Entry 7RMG (electron microscopy, 3.00 A resolution); this record covers chains A and N of the 6 polymer chains in the assembly.

# Chain A
Molecule: Guanine nucleotide-binding protein G(s) subunit alpha isoforms short, with certain residues mutated to match Guanine nucleotide-binding protein G(q) subunit
Organism: Homo sapiens
UniProt: P63092 (GNAS2_HUMAN); the construct has insertions or renumbered stretches relative to UniProt, so the offset changes along the chain: 26-56 = UniProt 26-56; 188-195 = UniProt 57-64; 204-253 = UniProt 204-253; 264-394 = UniProt 264-394
Amino-acid sequence (229 residues; each row starts with the number of its first residue; note: 141 numbers in that range are skipped by the numbering (no residue carries them; nothing is unmodelled there)):
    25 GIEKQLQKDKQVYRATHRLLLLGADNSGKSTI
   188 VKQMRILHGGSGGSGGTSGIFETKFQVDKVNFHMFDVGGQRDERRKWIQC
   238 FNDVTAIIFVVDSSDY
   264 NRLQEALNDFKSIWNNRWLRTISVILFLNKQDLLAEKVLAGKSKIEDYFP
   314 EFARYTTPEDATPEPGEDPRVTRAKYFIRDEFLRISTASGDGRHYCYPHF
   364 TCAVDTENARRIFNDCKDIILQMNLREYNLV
Disordered / not traced: 188-206, 304-310, 322-331
Differences from the reference sequence: expression tag (25); engineered mutation D49 (Gly in P63092), N50 (Glu in P63092), D249 (Ala in P63092), D252 (Ser in P63092), D272 (Leu in P63092), A372 (Ile in P63092), I375 (Val in P63092), K380 (Arg in P63092), L384 (Gln in P63092), Q385 (Arg in P63092), N387 (His in P63092), E390 (Gln in P63092), N392 (Glu in P63092), V394 (Leu in P63092); linker (196-203)

# Chain N
Molecule: Nanobody 35
Organism: Lama glama
Notes: antibody fragment or engineered binder
Amino-acid sequence (142 residues; row label = number of the first residue in the row):
     1 QVQLQESGGGLVQPGGSLRLSCAASGFTFSNYKMNWVRQAPGKGLEWVSD
    51 ISQSGASISYTGSVKGRFTISRDNAKNTLYLQMNSLKPEDTAVYYCARCP
   101 APFTRDCFDVTSTTYAYRGQGTQVTVSSGSEDQVDPRLIDGK
Disordered / not traced: 9-17, 105-106, 127-142
Disulfide bonds: C22-C96, C99-C107

# Chain A / chain N interface
Contacting residue pairs - 25 pairs, chain A then chain N:
  D229(A) - D109(N)
  D229(A) - S112(N)
  D229(A) - T113(N)  hydrogen bond
  E230(A) - D109(N)
  E230(A) - S112(N)
  E230(A) - T114(N)
  E230(A) - Y115(N)
  R231(A) - F108(N)
  R231(A) - D109(N)  hydrogen bond (backbone-side chain)
  R232(A) - P100(N)
  R232(A) - F108(N)
  R232(A) - D109(N)  salt bridge
  R232(A) - Y115(N)
  I235(A) - F108(N)  hydrophobic
  Q267(A) - T61(N)
  Q267(A) - G62(N)
  N271(A) - W47(N)
  K274(A) - D50(N)  salt bridge
  S275(A) - C107(N)  hydrogen bond (side chain-backbone)
  S275(A) - F108(N)
  I276(A) - F108(N)  hydrophobic
  N279(A) - F108(N)
  Y311(A) - G62(N)
  Y311(A) - S63(N)
  P313(A) - G62(N)
Other interface residues (no listed pair), chain A (15 interface residues in all): R228, L282
Other interface residues (no listed pair), chain N (14 interface residues in all): Y117

# Summary
15 residues of chain A and 14 residues of chain N are in contact; the contacts include 3 hydrogen bonds and 2
salt bridges. Polar pairs include R232(A)-D109(N), K274(A)-D50(N) and D229(A)-T113(N).
Chain A is Guanine nucleotide-binding protein G(s) subunit alpha isoforms short, with certain residues mutated
to match Guanine nucleotide-binding protein G(q) subunit (Homo sapiens) and chain N is Nanobody 35 (Lama
glama); the structure, Substance P bound to active human neurokinin 1 receptor in complex with miniGs/q70, was
determined by electron microscopy (same publication as 7RMH and 7RMI).
